PDB entry 7MT2 | electron microscopy, 2.76 A resolution | chains a and i of the 54 polymer chains in the assembly

Chain a:
Molecule: 16S rRNA
From: Mycobacterium tuberculosis H37Rv
Sequence (1537 nucleotides; row label = number of the first residue in the row):
     1 UUUUGUUUGGAGAGUUUGAUCCUGGCUCAGGACGAACGCUGGCGGCGUGC
    51 UUAACACAUGCAAGUCGAACGGAAAGGUCUCUUCGGAGAUACUCGAGUGG
   101 CGAACGGGUGAGUAACACGUGGGUGAUCUGCCCUGCACUUCGGGAUAAGC
   151 CUGGGAAACUGGGUCUAAUACCGGAUAGGACCACGGGAUGCAUGUCUUGU
   201 GGUGGAAAGCGCUUUAGCGGUGUGGGAUGAGCCCGCGGCCUAUCAGCUUG
   251 UUGGUGGGGUGACGGCCUACCAAGGCGACGACGGGUAGCCGGCCUGAGAG
   301 GGUGUCCGGCCACACUGGGACUGAGAUACGGCCCAGACUCCUACGGGAGG
   351 CAGCAGUGGGGAAUAUUGCACAAUGGGCGCAAGCCUGAUGCAGCGACGCC
   401 GCGUGGGGGAUGACGGCCUUCGGGUUGUAAACCUCUUUCACCAUCGACGA
   451 AGGUCCGGGUUCUCUCGGAUUGACGGUAGGUGGAGAAGAAGCACCGGCCA
   501 ACUACGUGCCAGCAGCCXCGGUAAUACGUAGGGUGCGAGCGUUGUCCGGA
   551 AUUACUGGGCGUAAAGAGCUCGUAGGUGGUUUGUCGCGUUGUUCGUGAAA
   601 UCUCACGGCUUAACUGUGAGCGUGCGGGCGAUACGGGCAGACUAGAGUAC
   651 UGCAGGGGAGACUGGAAUUCCUGGUGUAGCGGUGGAAUGCGCAGAUAUCA
   701 GGAGGAACACCGGUGGCGAAGGCGGGUCUCUGGGCAGUAACUGACGCUGA
   751 GGAGCGAAAGCGUGGGGAGCGAACAGGAUUAGAUACCCUGGUAGUCCACG
   801 CCGUAAACGGUGGGUACUAGGUGUGGGUUUCCUUCCUUGGGAUCCGUGCC
   851 GUAGCUAACGCAUUAAGUACCCCGCCUGGGGAGUACGGCCGCAAGGCUAA
   901 AACUCAAAGGAAUUGACGGGGGCCCGCACAAGCGGCGGAGCAUGUGGAUU
   951 AAUUCGAUGXAACGCGAAGAACCUUACCUGGGUUUGACAUGCACAGGACG
  1001 CGUCUAGAGAUAGGCGUUCCCUUGUGGCCUGUGUGCAGGUGGUGCAUGGC
  1051 UGUCGUCAGCUCGUGUCGUGAGAUGUUGGGUUAAGUCCCGCAACGAGCGC
  1101 AACCCUUGUCUCAUGUUGCCAGCACGUAAUGGUGGGGACUCGUGAGAGAC
  1151 UGCCGGGGUCAACUCGGAGGAAGGUGGGGAUGACGUCAAGUCAUCAUGCC
  1201 CCUUAUGUCCAGGGCUUCACACAUGCUACAAUGGCCGGUACAAAGGGCUG
  1251 CGAUGCCGCGAGGUUAAGCGAAUCCUUAAAAGCCGGUCUCAGUUCGGAUC
  1301 GGGGUCUGCAACUCGACCCCGUGAAGUCGGAGUCGCUAGUAAUCGCAGAU
  1351 CAGCAACGCUGCGGUGAAUACGUUCCCGGGCCUUGUACACACCGCCCGUC
  1401 ACGUCAUGAAAGUCGGUAACACCCGAAGCCAGUGGCCUAACCCUCGGGAG
  1451 GGAGCUGUCGAAGGUGGGAUCGGCGAUUGGGACGAAGUCGUAACAAGGUA
  1501 GCCGUACCGGAAGGUGCGGCUGGAUCACCUCCUUUCU
Unresolved in the structure: 1-7, 1527-1537
Modified residues: G7M (N7-methyl-guanosine-5'-monophosphate) at position 518, 2MG (2N-methylguanosine-5'-monophosphate) at position 959, 5MC (5-methylcytidine-5'-monophosphate) at position 960, 4OC (4n,o2'-methylcytidine-5'-monophosphate) at position 1395, UR3 (3-methyluridine-5'-monophoshate) at position 1491, MA6 (6N-dimethyladenosine-5'-monophoshate) at position 1511, MA6 (6N-dimethyladenosine-5'-monophoshate) at position 1512
Bound ions: Mg2+ site 1 near U15 (its only coordinating residue here); Mg2+ site 2 near G24 (its only coordinating residue here); Mg2+ site 3: U51, G110; Mg2+ site 4 near A56 (its only coordinating residue here); Mg2+ site 5 near G95 (its only coordinating residue here); Mg2+ site 6 near A104 (its only coordinating residue here); Mg2+ site 7 near C105 (its only coordinating residue here); Mg2+ site 8: A111, G112, G288; Mg2+ site 9 near A167 (its only coordinating residue here); Mg2+ site 10 near G205 (its only coordinating residue here); Mg2+ site 11 near A207 (its only coordinating residue here); Mg2+ site 12 near U255 (its only coordinating residue here); 57 more Mg2+ sites not listed

Chain i:
Protein: 30S ribosomal protein S9
From: Mycobacterium tuberculosis (strain ATCC 25618 / H37Rv)
Reference sequence: P9WH25 (RS9_MYCTU); residues 1-151 here = UniProt positions 1-151
Sequence (151 residues; numbered 1 to 151; the number before each row is that of its first residue):
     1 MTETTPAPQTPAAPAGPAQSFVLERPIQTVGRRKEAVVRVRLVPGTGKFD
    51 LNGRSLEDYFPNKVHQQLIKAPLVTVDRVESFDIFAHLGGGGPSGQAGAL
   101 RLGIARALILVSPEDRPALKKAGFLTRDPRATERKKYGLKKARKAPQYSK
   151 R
Unresolved in the structure: 1-24
Curated features (UniProtKB/Swiss-Prot):
  - modified residue: Thr2 (N-acetylthreonine)

How chain a and chain i interact:
Residue-residue contacts (102; chain a residue first):
  G935(a) - Gln147(i)  base contact
  C936(a) - Gln147(i)  sugar contact
  2MG_959(a) - Lys150(i)  hydrogen bond to the sugar
  5MC_960(a) - Tyr148(i)  hydrogen bond to the sugar
  C963(a) - Arg151(i)  hydrogen bond to the base
  G1108(a) - Arg127(i)  hydrogen bond to the phosphate
  G1108(a) - Pro129(i)  sugar contact
  U1109(a) - Arg32(i)  salt bridge to the phosphate
  U1109(a) - Arg106(i)  phosphate contact
  U1109(a) - Arg127(i)  salt bridge to the phosphate
  C1110(a) - Arg32(i)  salt bridge to the phosphate
  C1110(a) - Arg106(i)  salt bridge to the phosphate
  C1119(a) - Arg39(i)  hydrogen bond to the sugar
  C1120(a) - Arg39(i)  salt bridge to the phosphate
  A1121(a) - Pro26(i)  sugar contact
  A1121(a) - Arg41(i)  hydrogen bond to the phosphate
  A1121(a) - His87(i)  salt bridge to the phosphate
  G1122(a) - Arg41(i)  salt bridge to the phosphate
  A1138(a) - Gln28(i)  base contact
  C1139(a) - Gln28(i)  sugar contact
  C1139(a) - Arg39(i)  hydrogen bond to the base
  U1140(a) - Val30(i)  phosphate contact
  U1140(a) - Arg32(i)  phosphate contact
  U1140(a) - Val37(i)  sugar contact
  U1140(a) - Arg39(i)  sugar contact
  C1141(a) - Arg32(i)  salt bridge to the phosphate
  G1169(a) - Lys120(i)  salt bridge to the phosphate
  G1170(a) - Arg116(i)  salt bridge to the phosphate
  G1170(a) - Lys120(i)  phosphate contact
  A1171(a) - Arg116(i)  salt bridge to the phosphate
  A1171(a) - Leu125(i)  sugar contact
  A1171(a) - Thr126(i)  phosphate contact
  A1171(a) - Arg127(i)  sugar contact
  A1172(a) - Thr126(i)  hydrogen bond to the phosphate
  G1178(a) - Lys136(i)  phosphate contact
  G1179(a) - Arg134(i)  sugar contact
  G1179(a) - Lys136(i)  phosphate contact
  A1180(a) - Tyr137(i)  hydrogen bond to the phosphate
  A1223(a) - Ser149(i)  phosphate contact
  U1224(a) - Gln147(i)  phosphate contact
  G1225(a) - Lys140(i)  salt bridge to the phosphate
  G1225(a) - Pro146(i)  phosphate contact
  G1225(a) - Gln147(i)  phosphate contact
  C1241(a) - Gly91(i)  hydrogen bond to the sugar
  C1241(a) - Gly92(i)  sugar contact
  C1241(a) - Gln96(i)  hydrogen bond to the phosphate
  A1242(a) - Gly89(i)  phosphate contact
  A1242(a) - Gly90(i)  hydrogen bond to the phosphate
  A1242(a) - Gly91(i)  hydrogen bond to the sugar
  A1242(a) - Gln96(i)  phosphate contact
  A1243(a) - Glu35(i)  sugar contact
  A1243(a) - Gly90(i)  phosphate contact
  C1283(a) - Pro61(i)  sugar contact
  C1334(a) - Pro146(i)  sugar contact
  C1334(a) - Gln147(i)  hydrogen bond to the sugar
  C1334(a) - Tyr148(i)  phosphate contact
  G1335(a) - Lys144(i)  sugar contact
  G1335(a) - Ala145(i)  hydrogen bond to the sugar
  G1335(a) - Pro146(i)  sugar contact
  G1335(a) - Tyr148(i)  phosphate contact
  C1336(a) - Arg143(i)  sugar contact
  U1337(a) - Arg143(i)  salt bridge to the phosphate
  A1338(a) - Arg130(i)  hydrogen bond to the base
  A1338(a) - Arg143(i)  salt bridge to the phosphate
  G1339(a) - Arg33(i)  hydrogen bond to the base
  G1339(a) - Lys34(i)  base contact
  G1339(a) - Arg130(i)  hydrogen bond to the base
  G1339(a) - Ala131(i)  sugar contact
  U1340(a) - Thr132(i)  phosphate contact
  U1340(a) - Glu133(i)  hydrogen bond to the phosphate
  A1341(a) - Lys141(i)  phosphate contact
  A1341(a) - Ala142(i)  phosphate contact
  A1341(a) - Arg143(i)  hydrogen bond to the phosphate
  A1341(a) - Lys144(i)  hydrogen bond to the phosphate
  A1342(a) - Lys141(i)  salt bridge to the phosphate
  A1342(a) - Lys144(i)  salt bridge to the phosphate
  U1343(a) - Lys141(i)  base contact
  C1359(a) - Lys140(i)  phosphate contact
  U1360(a) - Lys135(i)  salt bridge to the phosphate
  U1360(a) - Tyr137(i)  phosphate contact
  U1360(a) - Gly138(i)  hydrogen bond to the phosphate
  U1360(a) - Leu139(i)  phosphate contact
  G1361(a) - Arg134(i)  salt bridge to the phosphate
  G1361(a) - Lys135(i)  salt bridge to the phosphate
  G1361(a) - Lys136(i)  phosphate contact
  G1361(a) - Tyr137(i)  hydrogen bond to the phosphate
  C1362(a) - Arg134(i)  phosphate contact
  C1362(a) - Lys135(i)  hydrogen bond to the phosphate
  G1363(a) - Glu35(i)  phosphate contact
  G1364(a) - Lys34(i)  phosphate contact
  G1364(a) - Glu35(i)  phosphate contact
  G1364(a) - Gly91(i)  sugar contact
  G1364(a) - Gly92(i)  phosphate contact
  G1364(a) - Pro93(i)  phosphate contact
  G1364(a) - Thr132(i)  phosphate contact
  U1365(a) - Lys34(i)  salt bridge to the phosphate
  U1365(a) - Gly92(i)  phosphate contact
  U1365(a) - Pro93(i)  phosphate contact
  U1365(a) - Ser94(i)  hydrogen bond to the phosphate
  U1365(a) - Gly95(i)  hydrogen bond to the phosphate
  G1366(a) - Lys34(i)  base contact
  G1366(a) - Ser94(i)  hydrogen bond to the phosphate
Other interface residues (no listed pair), chain a (51 interface residues in all): U1107, G1176, A1281
Other interface residues (no listed pair), chain i (52 interface residues in all): Thr29, Tyr59, His65

In short:
51 residues of chain a face 52 of chain i across their interface, with 27 hydrogen bonds and 20 salt bridges.
Polar pairs include C963(a)-Arg151(i), C1139(a)-Arg39(i) and A1338(a)-Arg130(i). U51(a) and G110(a) form the
Mg2+ site 3. A111(a), G112(a) and G288(a) coordinate Mg2+ site 8.
Chain a is 16S rRNA (Mycobacterium tuberculosis H37Rv) and chain i is 30S ribosomal protein S9 (Mycobacterium
tuberculosis (strain ATCC 25618 / H37Rv)); the structure, Mtb 70S initiation complex, was determined by
electron microscopy, deposited together with 7MSC, 7MSH, 7MSM, 7MSZ, 7MT3 and 7MT7.
